PDB entry 8JIJ | X-ray diffraction, 2.50 A resolution | chain A

Chain A:
Name: Serine decarboxylase
Organism: Camellia sinensis
UniProtKB: A0A4S4ESS1 (A0A4S4ESS1_CAMSI); numbering as in UniProt (aligned over 61-468)
Sequence (421 residues; each row starts with the number of its first residue):
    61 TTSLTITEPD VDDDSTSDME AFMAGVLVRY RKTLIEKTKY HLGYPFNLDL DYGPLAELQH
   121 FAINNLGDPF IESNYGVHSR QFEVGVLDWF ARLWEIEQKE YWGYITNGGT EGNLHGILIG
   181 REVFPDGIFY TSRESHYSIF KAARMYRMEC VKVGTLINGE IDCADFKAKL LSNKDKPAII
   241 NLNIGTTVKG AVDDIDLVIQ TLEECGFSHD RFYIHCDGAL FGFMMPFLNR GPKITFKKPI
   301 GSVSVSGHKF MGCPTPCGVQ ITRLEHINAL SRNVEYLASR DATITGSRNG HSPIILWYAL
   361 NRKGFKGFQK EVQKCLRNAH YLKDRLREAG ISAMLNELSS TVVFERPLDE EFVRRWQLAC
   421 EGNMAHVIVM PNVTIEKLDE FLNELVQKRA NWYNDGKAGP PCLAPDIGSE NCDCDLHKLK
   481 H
Disordered / not traced: 61, 70-78
Differences from the reference sequence: expression tag (469-481)
Modified positions: Lys-309 ((2S)-2-amino-6-[[3-hydroxy-2-methyl-5-(phosphonooxymethyl)pyridin-4-yl]methylideneamino]hexanoic acid; LLP)
Metal / ion sites: Zn2+ site 1 near His-380 (its only coordinating residue here); Zn2+ site 2: Cys-462, Cys-472, Cys-474, His-477
Reported in the primary citation:
  - self-association interface (contacts with another copy of this molecule): Leu-110
  - specificity-determining residues: Phe-106
  - catalytic residues: Tyr-336

In short:
The Zn2+ site 2 is built by Cys-462, Cys-472, Cys-474 and His-477. From the paper: the catalytic residue
Tyr-336; the specificity determinant Phe-106.
Chain A is Serine decarboxylase (Camellia sinensis); the structure, Alanine decarboxylase, was determined by
X-ray diffraction (same publication as 8JIK and 8JG7).
